8UB0 - chain A; structure by X-ray diffraction, 2.00 A resolution.

# Chain A
Protein: Ribonuclease pancreatic
Source organism: Bos taurus
Notes: EC 4.6.1.18
UniProt: P61823 (RNAS1_BOVIN); residues 1-124 here correspond to UniProt positions 27-150 (UniProt number = residue number + 26)
Chain sequence (124 residues; each row starts with the number of its first residue):
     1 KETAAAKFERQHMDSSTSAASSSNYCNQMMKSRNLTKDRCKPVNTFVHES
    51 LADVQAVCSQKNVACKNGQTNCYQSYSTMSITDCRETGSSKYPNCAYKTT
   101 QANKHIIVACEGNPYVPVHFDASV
Cystine bridges: Cys26-Cys84, Cys40-Cys95, Cys58-Cys110, Cys65-Cys72
Ligand contacts: adenosine monophosphate (AMP): Cys65, Asn67, Gln69, Ala109, Val118, His119, Asp121
UniProt features mapped onto this chain:
  - active site: His12 (Proton acceptor), His119 (Proton donor)
  - binding site (substrate): Lys7, Arg10, Lys41 to Thr45, Lys66, Arg85
  - glycosylation: Lys1 (N-linked (Glc) (glycation) lysine), Lys7 (N-linked (Glc) (glycation) lysine), Asn34 (N-linked (GlcNAc...) asparagine), Lys37 (N-linked (Glc) (glycation) lysine), Lys41 (N-linked (Glc) (glycation) lysine)
From the paper describing this entry:
  - binding site for Histidine-5'-O-adenosine phosphoramidate: Lys7, Gln11, Lys41, His119

# In short
Bound to chain A: adenosine monophosphate. Curated annotation (UniProt) lists active-site residues His12 and
His119 and 9 substrate-binding residues. From the paper: a binding site for Histidine-5'-O-adenosine
phosphoramidate at Lys7, Gln11 and Lys41 among others.
Chain A is Ribonuclease pancreatic (Bos taurus); the structure, Structure of Histidine-5'-O-adenosine
phosphoramidate/RNase A, was determined by X-ray diffraction (same publication as 8UAX, 8UAY, 8UAZ, 8UB1 and
8UB2).
